PDB entry 6H2F | X-ray diffraction, 2.55 A resolution | chains A and J of the 10 polymer chains in the assembly

Chain A (and J):
Protein: AhlB
Source organism: Aeromonas hydrophila AL09-71
Notes: chain J of this document is another copy of the same molecule, construct and numbering; everything in this record applies to it too
Reference sequence: A0A081US78 (A0A081US78_AERHY); residues 1-359 here = UniProt positions 1-359
Sequence (367 residues; each row starts with the number of its first residue):
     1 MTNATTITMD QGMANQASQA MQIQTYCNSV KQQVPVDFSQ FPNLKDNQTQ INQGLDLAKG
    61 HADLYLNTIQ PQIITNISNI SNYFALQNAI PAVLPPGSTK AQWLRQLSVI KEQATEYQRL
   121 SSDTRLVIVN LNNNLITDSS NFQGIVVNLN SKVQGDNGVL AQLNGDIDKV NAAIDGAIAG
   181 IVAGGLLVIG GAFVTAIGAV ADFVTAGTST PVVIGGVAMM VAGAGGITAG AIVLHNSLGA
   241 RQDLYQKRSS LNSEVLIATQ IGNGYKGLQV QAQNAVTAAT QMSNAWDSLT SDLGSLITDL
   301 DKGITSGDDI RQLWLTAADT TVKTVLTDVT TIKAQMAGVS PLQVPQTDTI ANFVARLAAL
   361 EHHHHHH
Disordered / not traced: 1, 202-208, 340-367 (chain J: 1-16, 360-367)
Construct notes: expression tag (360-367)
What the authors report for this chain:
  - conformationally variable residues: Lys152 to Leu160
  - self-association interface (contacts with another copy of this molecule): Val147, Leu357

Interface between chain A and chain J:
Contacting residue pairs - 66 pairs, chain A then chain J:
  Asn3(A) - Ser78(J)
  Asn3(A) - Asn79(J)  hydrogen bond
  Asn3(A) - Asn82(J)  hydrogen bond
  Ala4(A) - Thr75(J)
  Ile7(A) - Pro71(J)
  Ile7(A) - Ile74(J)  hydrophobic
  Ile7(A) - Thr75(J)
  Gln11(A) - Gln70(J)  hydrogen bond
  Gln11(A) - Pro71(J)
  Gln11(A) - Ile74(J)
  Ser18(A) - Val339(J)
  Ser18(A) - Ser340(J)
  Met21(A) - Leu342(J)
  Gln22(A) - Asn28(J)  hydrogen bond
  Gln22(A) - Gln32(J)
  Gln22(A) - Leu342(J)
  Thr25(A) - Leu342(J)
  Asn150(A) - Gln40(J)
  Gln154(A) - Gln40(J)
  Ala161(A) - Gln242(J)  hydrogen bond (backbone-side chain)
  Asn164(A) - Gln242(J)
  Asn164(A) - Tyr245(J)
  Asn164(A) - Gln246(J)  hydrogen bond
  Gly165(A) - Gln242(J)
  Asp168(A) - Leu238(J)
  Asp168(A) - Arg241(J)  salt bridge
  Asp168(A) - Gln242(J)
  Asp168(A) - Tyr245(J)  hydrogen bond
  Ala172(A) - Ile178(J)
  Gly176(A) - Ile178(J)
  Gly176(A) - Val182(J)
  Gly180(A) - Val182(J)
  Ala183(A) - Leu186(J)  hydrophobic
  Leu187(A) - Leu186(J)  hydrophobic
  Ile214(A) - Phe193(J)
  Ile214(A) - Ile197(J)  hydrophobic
  Val217(A) - Phe193(J)  hydrophobic
  Ala218(A) - Phe193(J)  hydrophobic
  Val221(A) - Ile189(J)
  Val221(A) - Phe193(J)  hydrophobic
  Ala222(A) - Leu186(J)
  Ala222(A) - Ile189(J)  hydrophobic
  Ala222(A) - Gly190(J)
  Gly226(A) - Leu186(J)
  Ser253(A) - Val354(J)
  Leu256(A) - Phe353(J)  hydrophobic
  Leu256(A) - Val354(J)  hydrophobic
  Ile257(A) - Ile350(J)  hydrophobic
  Gln260(A) - Ile350(J)
  Lys266(A) - Asp37(J)
  Gly267(A) - Val34(J)
  Val270(A) - Lys31(J)
  Val270(A) - Gln32(J)
  Val270(A) - Gln33(J)
  Val270(A) - Lys59(J)
  Gln271(A) - Gln32(J)  hydrogen bond
  Asn274(A) - Lys31(J)  hydrogen bond (side chain-backbone)
  Thr277(A) - Asp63(J)
  Gln281(A) - Leu66(J)  hydrogen bond (side chain-backbone)
  Gln281(A) - Asn67(J)
  Thr316(A) - Asn82(J)
  Thr320(A) - Asn82(J)  hydrogen bond
  Asp328(A) - Val339(J)
  Gln335(A) - Val339(J)  hydrogen bond (side chain-backbone)
  Gln335(A) - Ser340(J)
  Gln335(A) - Pro341(J)
Also at the interface, not in a pair above, chain A (47 interface residues in all): Ala14, Asn15, Asp175, Ala179, Gly225, Thr331, Ile332
Also at the interface, not in a pair above, chain J (42 interface residues in all): Pro35, Leu86, Val194, Leu234, Leu357

Overview:
Chain A and chain J form an interface of 47 and 42 residues respectively, with 12 hydrogen bonds and 1 salt
bridge. Polar contacts include Asp168(A)-Arg241(J), Asn3(A)-Asn79(J) and Asn3(A)-Asn82(J). From the paper:
conformational variability at Lys152(A); a self-association interface involving Val147(A) and Leu357(A).
Chain A and chain J are both AhlB (Aeromonas hydrophila AL09-71); the structure, Structure of the pre-pore
AhlB of the tripartite alpha-pore forming toxin, AHL, from Aeromonas hydrophila, was determined by X-ray
diffraction (same publication as 6H2D, 6H2E, 6R1J, 6GRJ and 6GRK).
